PDB entry 9PCZ | electron microscopy, 3.65 A resolution | chains I and L of the 14 polymer chains in the assembly

# Chain I
Molecule: Syntaxin-1A
Source organism: Rattus norvegicus
UniProt: P32851 (STX1A_RAT); residue numbers follow UniProt; this construct covers 1-267
Sequence (267 residues; each row starts with the number of its first residue):
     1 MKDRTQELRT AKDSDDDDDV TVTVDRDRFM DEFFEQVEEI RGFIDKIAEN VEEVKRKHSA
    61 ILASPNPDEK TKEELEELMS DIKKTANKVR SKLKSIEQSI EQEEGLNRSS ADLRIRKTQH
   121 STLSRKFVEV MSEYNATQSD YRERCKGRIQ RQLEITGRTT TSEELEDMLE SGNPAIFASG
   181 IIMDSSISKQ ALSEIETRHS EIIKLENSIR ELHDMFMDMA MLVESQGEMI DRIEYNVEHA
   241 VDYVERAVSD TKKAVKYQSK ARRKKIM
Disordered / not traced: 1-185, 260-267
UniProt features mapped onto this chain:
  - site: Lys253, Ala254 (Microbial infection: Cleavage)
  - modified residue (Phosphoserine): Ser14, Ser64, Ser95, Ser188
  - cross-link (Glycyl lysine isopeptide (Lys-Gly)): Lys252 (interchain with G-Cter in SUMO), Lys253 (interchain with G-Cter in SUMO), Lys256 (interchain with G-Cter in SUMO)

# Chain L
Molecule: Synaptosomal-associated protein 25
Source organism: Rattus norvegicus
UniProt: P60881 (SNP25_RAT); residues 1-206 here = UniProt positions 1-206
Sequence (222 residues; each row starts with the number of its first residue; numbers below 1 keep their minus sign (Met-15 is residue -15)):
   -15 MGSSHHHHHH SQDPNSMAED ADMRNELEEM QRRADQLADE SLESTRRMLQ LVEESKDAGI
    45 RTLVMLDEQG EQLERIEEGM DQINKDMKEA EKNLTDLGKF AGLAVAPANK LKSSDAYKKA
   105 WGNNQDGVVA SQPARVVDER EQMAISGGFI RRVTNDAREN EMDENLEQVS GIIGNLRHMA
   165 LDMGNEIDTQ NRQIDRIMEK ADSNKTRIDE ANQRATKMLG SG
Disordered / not traced: -15 to 20, 84-206
Sequence notes: expression tag (-15 to 0); conflict Ala85 (Cys in P60881), Ala88 (Cys in P60881), Ala90 (Cys in P60881), Ala92 (Cys in P60881)
UniProt features mapped onto this chain:
  - region: Gly111 to Val120 (Interaction with ZDHHC13 and ZDHHC17)
  - site ((Microbial infection) Cleavage): Arg180, Ile181, Gln197, Arg198
  - modified residue: Thr138 (Phosphothreonine), Ser154 (Phosphoserine), Ser187 (Phosphoserine)
  - mutagenesis: Val113 (V113A: Inhibits interaction with ZDHHC13 and ZDHHC17), Gln116 (Q116A: Inhibits interaction with ZDHHC13 and ZDHHC17), Pro117 (P117A: Inhibits interaction with ZDHHC13 and ZDHHC17)

# How chain I and chain L interact
Contacting residue pairs - 25 pairs, chain I then chain L:
  Arg198(I) - Ala22(L)
  Glu201(I) - Thr29(L)
  Lys204(I) - Leu33(L)
  Leu205(I) - Leu33(L)  hydrophobic
  Ser208(I) - Val36(L)
  Glu211(I) - Lys40(L)
  Leu212(I) - Ser39(L)
  Leu212(I) - Lys40(L)
  Met219(I) - Leu50(L)  hydrophobic
  Leu222(I) - Leu47(L)  hydrophobic
  Leu222(I) - Leu50(L)  hydrophobic
  Met229(I) - Leu57(L)  hydrophobic
  Met229(I) - Glu61(L)
  Ile230(I) - Leu57(L)  hydrophobic
  Ile233(I) - Glu61(L)
  Ile233(I) - Met64(L)
  Asn236(I) - Met64(L)
  Val237(I) - Met64(L)
  Ala240(I) - Asn68(L)
  Tyr243(I) - Lys72(L)
  Tyr243(I) - Glu75(L)  hydrogen bond
  Tyr243(I) - Lys76(L)
  Val244(I) - Met71(L)  hydrophobic
  Ala247(I) - Glu75(L)
  Thr251(I) - Thr79(L)
Also at the interface, not in a pair above, chain I (22 interface residues in all): Val223, Arg232, His239
Also at the interface, not in a pair above, chain L (19 interface residues in all): Gly54, Ile60

# In short
Chain I and chain L form an interface of 22 and 19 residues respectively; the contacts include 1 hydrogen
bond. Its one hydrogen-bonded contact is Tyr243(I)-Glu75(L). Curated annotation (UniProt) lists 3 mutagenesis
sites on chain L.
Here chain I is Syntaxin-1A and chain L is Synaptosomal-associated protein 25, both from Rattus norvegicus.
Entry 9PCZ (22bin20S complex (NSF-alphaSNAP-2:2 syntaxin-1a:SNAP-25), hydrolyzing, class 15) was determined by
electron microscopy together with 9OJR, 9OJU, 9OJZ, 9OK3, 9OK5, 9OKC and 17 further entries from the same
study.
